Entry 5M5W (electron microscopy, 3.80 A resolution); this record covers chains C and K of the 16 polymer chains in the assembly.

# Chain C
Name: DNA-directed RNA polymerases I and III subunit RPAC1
Organism: Saccharomyces cerevisiae S288c
UniProtKB: P07703 (RPAC1_YEAST); residues 1-335 here = UniProt positions 1-335
Amino-acid sequence (335 residues; each row starts with the number of its first residue):
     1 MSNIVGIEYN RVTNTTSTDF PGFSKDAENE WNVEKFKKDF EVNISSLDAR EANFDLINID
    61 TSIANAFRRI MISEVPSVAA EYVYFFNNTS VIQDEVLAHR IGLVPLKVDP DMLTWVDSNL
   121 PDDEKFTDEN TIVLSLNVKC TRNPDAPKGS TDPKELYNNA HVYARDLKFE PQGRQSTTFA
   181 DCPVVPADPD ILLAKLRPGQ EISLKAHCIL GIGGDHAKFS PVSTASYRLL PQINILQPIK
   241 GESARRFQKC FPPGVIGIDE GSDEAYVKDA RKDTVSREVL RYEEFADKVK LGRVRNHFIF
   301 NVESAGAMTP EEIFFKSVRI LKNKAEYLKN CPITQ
Unresolved in the structure: 1-29, 148-149
UniProt features mapped onto this chain:
  - modified residue: S2 (N-acetylserine), S17 (Phosphoserine)

# Chain K
Name: DNA-directed RNA polymerases I and III subunit RPAC2
Organism: Saccharomyces cerevisiae S288c
UniProtKB: P28000 (RPAC2_YEAST); residues 1-142 here = UniProt positions 1-142
Amino-acid sequence (142 residues; row label = number of the first residue in the row):
     1 MTEDIEQKKT ATEVTPQEPK HIQEEEEQDV DMTGDEEQEE EPDREKIKLL TQATSEDGTS
    61 ASFQIVEEDH TLGNALRYVI MKNPDVEFCG YSIPHPSENL LNIRIQTYGE TTAVDALQKG
   121 LKDLMDLCDV VESKFTEKIK SM
Unresolved in the structure: 1-42
UniProt features mapped onto this chain:
  - modified residue (Phosphothreonine): T15, T33
  - cross-link: K134 (Glycyl lysine isopeptide (Lys-Gly) (interchain with G-Cter in ubiquitin))

# Interface between chain C and chain K
Contacting residue pairs (54; chain C residue first):
  E30(C) - P84(K)
  W31(C) - K82(K)
  V33(C) - D126(K)
  F36(C) - L127(K)  hydrophobic
  K37(C) - V130(K)
  F40(C) - V131(K)  hydrophobic
  F40(C) - K134(K)
  E41(C) - K134(K)  salt bridge
  V42(C) - K134(K)
  V42(C) - K138(K)
  I44(C) - K138(K)
  I44(C) - I139(K)  hydrophobic
  I44(C) - M142(K)  hydrophobic
  L47(C) - I139(K)  hydrophobic
  D60(C) - Y78(K)  hydrogen bond
  S62(C) - N74(K)  hydrogen bond (side chain-backbone)
  S62(C) - A75(K)  hydrogen bond (side chain-backbone)
  I63(C) - L127(K)  hydrophobic
  A66(C) - T71(K)
  F67(C) - V131(K)  hydrophobic
  R69(C) - H70(K)
  R69(C) - T71(K)
  I70(C) - T71(K)
  F314(C) - F135(K)  hydrophobic
  F315(C) - E132(K)
  V318(C) - V131(K)  hydrophobic
  R319(C) - E132(K)  salt bridge
  K322(C) - M125(K)
  K322(C) - D129(K)  salt bridge
  K324(C) - E68(K)  salt bridge
  A325(C) - L121(K)
  A325(C) - L124(K)  hydrophobic
  A325(C) - M125(K)  hydrophobic
  E326(C) - M125(K)
  Y327(C) - K46(K)
  L328(C) - I65(K)  hydrophobic
  L328(C) - L72(K)  hydrophobic
  L328(C) - L121(K)  hydrophobic
  K329(C) - Q118(K)  hydrogen bond (side chain-backbone)
  K329(C) - L121(K)
  K329(C) - K122(K)
  K329(C) - M125(K)
  C331(C) - D43(K)  hydrogen bond (side chain-backbone)
  C331(C) - R44(K)  hydrogen bond
  C331(C) - I47(K)  hydrophobic
  P332(C) - R44(K)  hydrogen bond (backbone-side chain)
  P332(C) - I47(K)
  I333(C) - R44(K)  hydrogen bond (backbone-side chain)
  T334(C) - R44(K)  hydrogen bond
  T334(C) - I47(K)
  T334(C) - K48(K)
  T334(C) - L49(K)  hydrogen bond (backbone-backbone)
  Q335(C) - L49(K)
  Q335(C) - T51(K)  hydrogen bond
Interface residues without a listed pair, chain C (37 interface residues in all): F54, I59, E311, L321
Interface residues without a listed pair, chain K (36 interface residues in all): Q52, V79, C128

# Overview
37 residues of chain C face 36 of chain K across their interface; the contacts include 11 hydrogen bonds and 4
salt bridges. Among the polar pairs are E41(C)-K134(K), R319(C)-E132(K) and K322(C)-D129(K).
Here chain C is DNA-directed RNA polymerases I and III subunit RPAC1 and chain K is DNA-directed RNA
polymerases I and III subunit RPAC2, both from Saccharomyces cerevisiae S288c. Entry 5M5W (RNA Polymerase I
open complex) was determined by electron microscopy (same publication as 5M5X, 5M5Y and 5M64).
